6DF2 - chains L and H of the 3 polymer chains in the assembly; structure by X-ray diffraction, 2.60 A resolution.

# Chain L
Name: Anti-phosphotyrosine antibody c310-4D5 heavy chain
Organism: synthetic construct
Notes: antibody fragment or engineered binder
Sequence (251 residues; numbered -22 to 225 plus 3 insertion-coded residues; the number before each row is that of its first residue; a row labelled like 95A-95B holds insertion residues (95A, then the next letters in order); numbers below 1 keep their minus sign (Met-22 is residue -22)):
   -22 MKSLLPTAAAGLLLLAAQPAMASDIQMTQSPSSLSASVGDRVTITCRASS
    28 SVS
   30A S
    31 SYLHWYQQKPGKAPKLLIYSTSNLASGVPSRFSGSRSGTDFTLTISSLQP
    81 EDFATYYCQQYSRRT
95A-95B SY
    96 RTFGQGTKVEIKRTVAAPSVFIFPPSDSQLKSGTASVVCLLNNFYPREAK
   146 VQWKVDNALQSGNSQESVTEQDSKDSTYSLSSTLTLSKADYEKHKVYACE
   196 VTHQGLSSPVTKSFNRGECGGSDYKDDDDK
Unresolved in the structure: -22 to 1, 214-225
Disulfide bonds: Cys23-Cys88, Cys134-Cys194

# Chain H
Name: Anti-phosphotyrosine antibody c310-4D5 light chain
Organism: synthetic construct
Notes: antibody fragment or engineered binder
Sequence (261 residues; row label = number of the first residue in the row; a row labelled like 72A-72C holds insertion residues (72A, then the next letters in order); numbers below 1 keep their minus sign (Met-25 is residue -25)):
   -25 MKKNIAFLLASMFVFSIATNAYAEISEVQLVESGGGLVQPGGSLRLSCAA
    25 SGYTFTENTVHWVRQAPGKGLEWIGGIN
   52A P
    53 YYGGSIFSPKFKGRFTISAD
72A-72C TSK
    73 NTAYLQMNSLRAEDTAVYYCARRAGAYY
  100A F
   101 DYWGQGTLVTVSSASTKGPSVFPLAPSSKSTSGGTAALGCLVKDYFPEPV
   151 TVSWNSGALTSGVHTFPAVLQSSGLYSLSSVVTVPSSSLGTQTYICNVNH
   201 KPSNTKVDKKVEPKSCDKTHTGGSHHHHHH
Unresolved in the structure: -25 to 0, 215-230
Disulfide bonds: Cys22-Cys92, Cys140-Cys196

# How chain L and chain H interact
Contacting residue pairs (75):
  Ser31(L) - Ala98(H)
  Tyr32(L) - Ala98(H)
  Tyr32(L) - Tyr99(H)  hydrophobic
  His34(L) - Ala98(H)  hydrogen bond (side chain-backbone)
  His34(L) - Tyr99(H)  hydrogen bond (side chain-backbone)
  His34(L) - Tyr100(H)
  Tyr36(L) - Tyr100(H)
  Tyr36(L) - Phe100A(H)  hydrogen bond (side chain-backbone)
  Tyr36(L) - Trp103(H)
  Gln38(L) - Gln39(H)  hydrogen bond
  Gln38(L) - Tyr91(H)  hydrogen bond
  Lys42(L) - Tyr91(H)  hydrogen bond (backbone-side chain)
  Ala43(L) - Tyr91(H)  hydrophobic
  Ala43(L) - Trp103(H)  hydrophobic
  Ala43(L) - Gly104(H)
  Pro44(L) - Leu45(H)  hydrophobic
  Pro44(L) - Trp103(H)  hydrogen bond (backbone-side chain)
  Leu46(L) - Tyr100(H)  hydrophobic
  Leu46(L) - Phe100A(H)
  Tyr49(L) - Tyr100(H)  hydrophobic
  Ser50(L) - Ala98(H)
  Tyr87(L) - Gln39(H)  hydrogen bond
  Tyr87(L) - Lys43(H)
  Tyr87(L) - Gly44(H)
  Tyr87(L) - Leu45(H)  hydrophobic
  Gln89(L) - Tyr99(H)
  Tyr91(L) - Tyr99(H)  hydrophobic
  Ser95A(L) - Trp47(H)
  Ser95A(L) - Ile58(H)
  Tyr95B(L) - Trp47(H)  hydrophobic
  Tyr95B(L) - Phe59(H)
  Tyr95B(L) - Pro61(H)
  Arg96(L) - His35(H)  hydrogen bond
  Arg96(L) - Trp47(H)
  Arg96(L) - Ile58(H)
  Arg96(L) - Arg95(H)
  Arg96(L) - Tyr99(H)
  Arg96(L) - Phe100A(H)
  Phe98(L) - Leu45(H)
  Phe98(L) - Phe100A(H)  hydrophobic
  Phe116(L) - Ser127(H)
  Phe116(L) - Ala137(H)  hydrophobic
  Phe118(L) - Leu124(H)  hydrophobic
  Phe118(L) - Ala125(H)
  Phe118(L) - Ala137(H)
  Phe118(L) - Leu138(H)  hydrophobic
  Ser121(L) - Phe122(H)
  Ser121(L) - Pro123(H)
  Ser123(L) - Phe122(H)
  Gln124(L) - Phe122(H)
  Gln124(L) - Lys143(H)
  Thr129(L) - Lys143(H)
  Ser131(L) - Leu141(H)
  Ser131(L) - Lys143(H)
  Val133(L) - Leu124(H)  hydrophobic
  Leu135(L) - Ala137(H)  hydrophobic
  Leu135(L) - Phe166(H)  hydrophobic
  Leu135(L) - Val181(H)  hydrophobic
  Asn137(L) - His164(H)  hydrogen bond
  Asn137(L) - Thr183(H)
  Asn138(L) - His164(H)  hydrogen bond
  Gln160(L) - Val169(H)
  Gln160(L) - Leu170(H)
  Gln160(L) - Gln171(H)
  Glu161(L) - Val169(H)
  Ser162(L) - Phe166(H)
  Ser162(L) - Pro167(H)  hydrogen bond (side chain-backbone)
  Ser162(L) - Val169(H)
  Val163(L) - Pro167(H)
  Thr164(L) - Phe166(H)
  Ser174(L) - His164(H)  hydrogen bond
  Ser174(L) - Phe166(H)
  Leu175(L) - Phe166(H)
  Ser176(L) - Phe166(H)
  Ser176(L) - Ser179(H)  hydrogen bond
Other interface residues (no listed pair), chain L (40 interface residues in all): Gln100, Ser127, Asp167
Other interface residues (no listed pair), chain H (39 interface residues in all): Val37, Glu46, Asp101, Ala136

# In short
The interface between chain L and chain H involves 40 residues on one side and 39 on the other; the contacts
include 14 hydrogen bonds. Among the polar pairs are His34(L)-Ala98(H), His34(L)-Tyr99(H) and
Tyr36(L)-Phe100A(H).
Chain L is Anti-phosphotyrosine antibody c310-4D5 heavy chain and chain H is Anti-phosphotyrosine antibody
c310-4D5 light chain, both from synthetic construct; the structure, Improved anti-phosphotyrosine antibody
4G10-S5-4D5 Fab complexed with phosphotyrosine peptide, was determined by X-ray diffraction (same publication
as 6DEZ, 6DF0 and 6DF1).
